Entry 8K1M (electron microscopy, 2.90 A resolution); this record covers chains B and C of the 3 polymer chains in the assembly.

# Chain B
Protein: Multidrug efflux system permease protein Rv1217c
Source organism: Mycobacterium tuberculosis (strain ATCC 25618 / H37Rv)
UniProtKB: O05318 (MEPRM_MYCTU); residues 1-548 here = UniProt positions 1-548
Sequence (548 residues; numbered 1 to 548; the number before each row is that of its first residue):
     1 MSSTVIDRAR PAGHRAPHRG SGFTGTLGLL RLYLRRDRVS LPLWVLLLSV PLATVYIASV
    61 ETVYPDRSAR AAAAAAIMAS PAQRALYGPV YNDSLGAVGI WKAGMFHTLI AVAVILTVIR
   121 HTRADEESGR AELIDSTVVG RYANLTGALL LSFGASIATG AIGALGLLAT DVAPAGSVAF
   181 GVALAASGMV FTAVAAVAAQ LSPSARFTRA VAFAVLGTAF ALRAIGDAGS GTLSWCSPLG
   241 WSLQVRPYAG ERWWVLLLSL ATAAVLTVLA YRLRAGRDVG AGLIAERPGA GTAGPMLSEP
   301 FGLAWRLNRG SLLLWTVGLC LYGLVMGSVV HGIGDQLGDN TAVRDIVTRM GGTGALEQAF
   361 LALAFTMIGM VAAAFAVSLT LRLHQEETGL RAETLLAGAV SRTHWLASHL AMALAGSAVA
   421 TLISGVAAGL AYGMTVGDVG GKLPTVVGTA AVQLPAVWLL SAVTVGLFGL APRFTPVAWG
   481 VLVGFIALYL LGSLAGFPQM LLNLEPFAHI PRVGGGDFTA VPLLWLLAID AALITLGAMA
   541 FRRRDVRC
Disordered / not traced: 1-19
Small-molecule neighbours: L9Q ((1S)-2-{[(S)-(2-aminoethoxy)(hydroxy)phosphoryl]oxy}-1-[(octadecanoyloxy)methyl]ethyl (9Z)-octadec-9-enoate): Leu314, Trp315, Gly318, Leu319, Tyr322, Val371, Ala374, Ser378, Arg382, Gln385, Trp479

# Chain C
Protein: Multidrug efflux system ATP-binding protein Rv1218c
Source organism: Mycobacterium tuberculosis (strain ATCC 25618 / H37Rv)
Notes: EC 7.6.2.-
UniProtKB: O86311 (MEATP_MYCTU); residue numbers follow UniProt; this construct covers 8-296
Sequence (289 residues; numbered 8 to 296; the number before each row is that of its first residue):
     8 VPIEIRGLTK HFGSVRALDG LDLTVREGEV HGFLGPNGAG KSTTLRILLG LVKADGGSVR
    68 LLGGDPWTDA VDLHRHIAYV PGDVTLWPSL TGGETIDLLA RMRGGIDNAR RAELIERFGL
   128 DPTKKARTYS KGNRQKVSLI SALSSHATLL LLDEPSSGLD PLMENVFQQC IGEARQRGVT
   188 VLLSSHILAE TEALCEKVTI IRAGKTVESG SLDALRHLSR TSIKAEMIGD PGDLSQIKGV
   248 EDISIEGTTV RAQVDSESLR ELIQVLGHAG VRSLVSQPPT LEELFLRHY
Disordered / not traced: 219-296

# Interface between chain B and chain C
Residue-residue contacts (55):
  Glu127(B) - Arg134(C)
  Ser204(B) - Arg134(C)
  Glu286(B) - Arg134(C)  salt bridge
  Glu286(B) - Thr135(C)
  Pro288(B) - Thr130(C)
  Gly289(B) - Thr130(C)
  Ala290(B) - Thr98(C)  hydrogen bond (backbone-side chain)
  Ala290(B) - Glu101(C)
  Ala290(B) - Pro129(C)
  Gly291(B) - Gly100(C)
  Gly291(B) - Arg118(C)  hydrogen bond (backbone-side chain)
  Gly291(B) - Pro129(C)
  Thr292(B) - Glu101(C)
  Thr292(B) - Asp104(C)
  Ala293(B) - Asp104(C)  hydrogen bond (backbone-side chain)
  Ala293(B) - Arg108(C)  hydrogen bond (backbone-side chain)
  Gly294(B) - Arg108(C)  hydrogen bond (backbone-side chain)
  Leu297(B) - Leu97(C)  hydrophobic
  Leu297(B) - Leu105(C)
  Leu297(B) - Arg108(C)
  Ser298(B) - Leu105(C)
  Ser298(B) - Arg108(C)
  Ser298(B) - Met109(C)
  Leu303(B) - Trp94(C)  hydrophobic
  Leu303(B) - Leu105(C)  hydrophobic
  Arg306(B) - Ser96(C)
  Arg306(B) - Glu101(C)  salt bridge
  Leu307(B) - Trp94(C)
  Glu386(B) - Trp94(C)  hydrogen bond
  Gly389(B) - Thr92(C)  hydrogen bond (backbone-side chain)
  Arg391(B) - Thr92(C)
  Arg391(B) - Trp94(C)
  Glu393(B) - Arg53(C)
  Glu393(B) - Leu58(C)
  Thr394(B) - Pro88(C)
  Thr394(B) - Leu106(C)
  Leu395(B) - Trp94(C)  hydrophobic
  Leu395(B) - Met109(C)  hydrophobic
  Leu396(B) - His81(C)
  Ala397(B) - Leu56(C)  hydrophobic
  Ala397(B) - His81(C)  hydrogen bond (backbone-side chain)
  Ala397(B) - Tyr86(C)  hydrophobic
  Gly398(B) - His81(C)  hydrogen bond (backbone-side chain)
  Ala399(B) - Val78(C)
  Ala399(B) - His81(C)
  Ala399(B) - Met109(C)  hydrogen bond (backbone-backbone)
  Arg402(B) - Gly57(C)  hydrogen bond (side chain-backbone)
  Arg402(B) - Leu58(C)
  Arg402(B) - Trp74(C)
  Asp545(B) - Lys17(C)  salt bridge
  Asp545(B) - Leu58(C)
  Asp545(B) - Val59(C)
  Asp545(B) - Lys60(C)
  Val546(B) - Leu58(C)  hydrogen bond (backbone-backbone)
  Cys548(B) - Arg53(C)
Interface residues without a listed pair, chain B (38 interface residues in all): Arg287, Pro295, Glu299, Leu390, Val400, Ser401, Arg542, Arg543, Arg544
Interface residues without a listed pair, chain C (34 interface residues in all): Ala77, Arg82, Asp90, Leu93, Lys132

# Summary
38 residues of chain B face 34 of chain C across their interface, with 12 hydrogen bonds and 3 salt bridges.
Among the polar pairs are Glu286(B)-Arg134(C), Arg306(B)-Glu101(C) and Asp545(B)-Lys17(C). Ligands of chain B:
compound L9Q.
Chain B is Multidrug efflux system permease protein Rv1217c and chain C is Multidrug efflux system ATP-binding
protein Rv1218c, both from Mycobacterium tuberculosis (strain ATCC 25618 / H37Rv); the structure,
mycobacterial efflux pump, apo state, was determined by electron microscopy (same publication as 8K1N and
8K1O).
